Entry 7ONU (electron microscopy, 3.00 A resolution); this record covers chains A and F of the 7 polymer chains in the assembly.

[Chain A]
Molecule: 3-hydroxyacyl-CoA dehydrogenase type-2
Organism: Homo sapiens
Notes: EC 1.1.1.35, 1.1.1.62, 1.1.1.239, 1.1.1.178, 1.1.1.53, 1.1.1.159
UniProtKB: Q99714 (HCD2_HUMAN); numbering as in UniProt (aligned over 1-261)
Chain sequence (261 residues; each row starts with the number of its first residue):
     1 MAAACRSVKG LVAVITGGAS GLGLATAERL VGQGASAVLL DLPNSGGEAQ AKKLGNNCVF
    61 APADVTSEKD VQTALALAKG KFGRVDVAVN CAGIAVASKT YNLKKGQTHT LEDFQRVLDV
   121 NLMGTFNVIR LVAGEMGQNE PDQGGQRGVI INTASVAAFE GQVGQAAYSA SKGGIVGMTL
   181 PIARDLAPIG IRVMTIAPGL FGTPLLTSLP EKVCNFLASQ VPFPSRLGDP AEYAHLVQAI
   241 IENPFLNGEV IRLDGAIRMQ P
Unresolved in the structure: 1-6
Residues lining bound ligands: NAD (nicotinamide-adenine-dinucleotide): Gly17, Ala19, Ser20, Gly21, Leu22, Gly23, Asp41, Leu42, Ser45, Ala63, Asp64, Val65, Thr66, Cys91, Ala92, Gly93, Ile94, Val120, Thr153, Ala154, Ser155, Tyr168, Lys172, Pro198, Gly199, Leu200, Phe201, Thr203, Pro204, Leu205, Leu206
Curated features (UniProtKB/Swiss-Prot):
  - active site: Tyr168 (Proton acceptor)
  - binding site (NAD(+)): Ser20, Leu22, Asp41, Asp64, Val65, Cys91, Tyr168, Lys172, Phe201, Thr203
  - binding site (substrate): Ser155
  - modified residue: Ala2 (N-acetylalanine), Lys53 (N6-acetyllysine), Lys69 (N6-acetyllysine), Lys99 (N6-acetyllysine), Lys105 (N6-acetyllysine), Lys212 (N6-acetyllysine)
From the paper describing this entry:
  - binding site for Mitochondrial Precursor tRNA-Tyr: Ala97 to Gln107

[Chain F]
Molecule: tRNA methyltransferase 10 homolog C
Organism: Homo sapiens
Notes: EC 2.1.1.-, 2.1.1.218, 2.1.1.221
UniProtKB: Q7L0Y3 (TM10C_HUMAN); residue numbers follow UniProt; this construct covers 40-403
Chain sequence (367 residues; each row starts with the number of its first residue):
    37 SNAMSSKIPA VTYPKNESTP PSEELELDKW KTTMKSSVQE ECVSTISSSK DEDPLAATRE
    97 FIEMWRLLGR EVPEHITEEE LKTLMECVSN TAKKKYLKYL YTKEKVKKAR QIKKEMKAAA
   157 REEAKNIKLL ETTEEDKQKN FLFLRLWDRN MDIAMGWKGA QAMQFGQPLV FDMAYENYMK
   217 RKELQNTVSQ LLESEGWNRR NVDPFHIYFC NLKIDGALHR ELVKRYQEKW DKLLLTSTEK
   277 SHVDLFPKDS IIYLTADSPN VMTTFRHDKV YVIGSFVDKS MQPGTSLAKA KRLNLATECL
   337 PLDKYLQWEI GNKNLTLDQM IRILLCLKNN GNWQEALQFV PKRKHTGFLE ISQHSQEFIN
   397 RLKKAKT
Unresolved in the structure: 37-91, 157-174, 386-403
Sequence notes: expression tag (37-39)
Curated features (UniProtKB/Swiss-Prot):
  - modified residue: Ser84 (Phosphoserine)
From the paper describing this entry:
  - binding site for Mitochondrial Precursor tRNA-Tyr: Tyr135, Phe177, Arg181, Arg185, Asn222, Gln226, Val313, Asn348, Asn350
  - specificity-determining residues: Arg181, Gln226
  - conformationally variable residues (loop rearrangement): Asp314 to Pro319
  - mutagenesis - Q226A, D314N: decreased catalytic activity (citing earlier work)
  - catalytic residues: Asp314 (proposed by the authors, not directly observed)

[How chain A and chain F interact]
Contacting residue pairs - 25 pairs, chain A then chain F:
  Ala97(A) with Phe201(F)
  Lys99(A) with Phe201(F)
  Lys104(A) with His303(F); Lys364(F), hydrogen bond (side chain-backbone); Asn366(F)
  Gln162(A) with Trp193(F)
  Val163(A) with Gln197(F); Phe201(F)
  Gly164(A) with Phe201(F)
  Leu209(A) with Gln200(F)
  Lys212(A) with Trp266(F); Asp267(F); Leu269(F), hydrogen bond (side chain-backbone); Leu271(F), hydrogen bond (side chain-backbone)
  Val213(A) with Met199(F), hydrophobic; Gln200(F)
  Phe216(A) with Gly192(F); Trp193(F); Ala196(F), hydrophobic
  Leu217(A) with Trp193(F), hydrophobic
  Gln220(A) with Ile189(F); Trp193(F)
  Met259(A) with Trp193(F), hydrophobic
  Gln260(A) with Trp193(F)
  Pro261(A) with Gln197(F)
Interface residues without a listed pair, chain A (19 interface residues in all): Ser98, Lys105, Pro210, Arg258
Interface residues without a listed pair, chain F (18 interface residues in all): Gln203, Leu270, Asn365
Interface features reported in the paper:
  - interface residues, chain F: Trp183(F)

[Overview]
The interface between chain A and chain F involves 19 residues on one side and 18 on the other, with 3
hydrogen bonds. Among the polar pairs are Lys104(A)-Lys364(F), Lys212(A)-Leu269(F) and Lys212(A)-Leu271(F).
Chain A binds NAD. The paper reports the catalytic residue Asp314(F); Q226A and D314N of chain F reduce
catalytic activity.
Here chain A is 3-hydroxyacyl-CoA dehydrogenase type-2 and chain F is tRNA methyltransferase 10 homolog C,
both from Homo sapiens. Entry 7ONU (Structure of human mitochondrial RNase P in complex with mitochondrial
pre-tRNA-Tyr) was determined by electron microscopy.
